PDB entry 6ZGO | X-ray diffraction, 1.79 A resolution | chains H and I of the 3 polymer chains in the assembly

# Chain H
Protein: Prothrombin
From: Homo sapiens
Notes: EC 3.4.21.5
UniProt: P00734 (THRB_HUMAN); the construct lacks a stretch of the UniProt sequence and is renumbered around it, so the offset changes along the chain: 16-36 = UniProt 364-384; 37-60 = UniProt 386-409; 61-77 = UniProt 419-435; 78-97 = UniProt 437-456; 7 more segments
Chain sequence (259 residues; each row starts with the number of its first residue; note: 1 number in that range is skipped by the numbering (no residue carries it; nothing is unmodelled there); a row labelled like 60A-60I holds insertion residues (60A, then the next letters in order)):
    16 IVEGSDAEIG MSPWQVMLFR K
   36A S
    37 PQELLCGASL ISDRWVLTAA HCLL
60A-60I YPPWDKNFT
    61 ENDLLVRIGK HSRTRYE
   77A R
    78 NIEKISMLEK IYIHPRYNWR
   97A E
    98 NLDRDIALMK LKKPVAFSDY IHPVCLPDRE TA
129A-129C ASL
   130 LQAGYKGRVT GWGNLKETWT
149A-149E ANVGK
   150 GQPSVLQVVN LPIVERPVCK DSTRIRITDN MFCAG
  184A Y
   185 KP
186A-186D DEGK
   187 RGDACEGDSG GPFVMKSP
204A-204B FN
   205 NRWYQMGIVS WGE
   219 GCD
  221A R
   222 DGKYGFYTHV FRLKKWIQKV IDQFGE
Disulfide bonds: Cys42-Cys58, Cys168-Cys182, Cys191-Cys220
Covalent attachments: N-acetylglucosamine (NAG) linked to Asn60G
Metal / ion sites: Na+ site 1: Lys169, Thr172, Phe204A; Na+ site 2: Arg221A, Lys224
Residues lining bound ligands: QKE ((2S)-1-[(2R)-2-azanyl-3-phenyl-propanoyl]-N-[(5-chloranylfuran-2-yl)methyl]pyrrolidine-2-carboxamide): His57, Tyr60A, Trp60D, Glu97A, Asn98, Leu99, Ile174, Asp189, Ala190, Cys191, Ser195, Val213, Ser214, Trp215, Gly216, Gly226, Phe227, Tyr228

# Chain I
Protein: Hirudin variant-2
UniProt: P09945 (HIRV2_HIRME); residues 517-528 here correspond to UniProt positions 61-72 (UniProt number = residue number - 456)
Chain sequence (12 residues; each row starts with the number of its first residue):
   517 GDFEEIPEEY LQ
Modified / non-standard residues: Tyr526 (O-sulfo-L-tyrosine; TYS)

# How chain H and chain I interact
Pairs across the interface (19; chain H residue first):
  Phe34(H) - Phe519(I)  hydrophobic
  Phe34(H) - Ile522(I)  hydrophobic
  Gln38(H) - Glu521(I)
  Gln38(H) - Ile522(I)
  Leu65(H) - Tyr526(I)
  Arg67(H) - Ile522(I)
  Arg73(H) - Asp518(I)
  Thr74(H) - Asp518(I)
  Thr74(H) - Phe519(I)
  Thr74(H) - Glu520(I)  hydrogen bond (backbone-backbone)
  Arg75(H) - Glu520(I)  salt bridge
  Tyr76(H) - Glu520(I)  hydrogen bond (backbone-side chain)
  Tyr76(H) - Glu521(I)
  Tyr76(H) - Pro523(I)
  Tyr76(H) - Tyr526(I)
  Glu80(H) - Tyr526(I)
  Lys81(H) - Tyr526(I)
  Ile82(H) - Ile522(I)  hydrophobic
  Ile82(H) - Tyr526(I)
Other interface residues (no listed pair), chain H (12 interface residues in all): Lys36

# Overview
The interface between chain H and chain I involves 12 residues on one side and 7 on the other, with 2 hydrogen
bonds and 1 salt bridge. Polar contacts include Arg75(H)-Glu520(I), Tyr76(H)-Glu520(I) and Thr74(H)-Glu520(I).
Chain H binds compound QKE. Covalently linked N-acetylglucosamine: at Asn60G(H).
Here chain H is Prothrombin (Homo sapiens) and chain I is Hirudin variant-2. Entry 6ZGO (Thrombin in complex
with D-Phe-Pro-2-chlorofuran derivative (13l)) was determined by X-ray diffraction.
